6NIL - chains B and C of the 12 polymer chains in the assembly; structure by electron microscopy, 3.90 A resolution.

[Chain B]
Name: Core-binding factor subunit beta
Organism: Homo sapiens
UniProt: Q13951 (PEBB_HUMAN); residues 1-151 here = UniProt positions 1-151
Sequence (151 residues; each row starts with the number of its first residue):
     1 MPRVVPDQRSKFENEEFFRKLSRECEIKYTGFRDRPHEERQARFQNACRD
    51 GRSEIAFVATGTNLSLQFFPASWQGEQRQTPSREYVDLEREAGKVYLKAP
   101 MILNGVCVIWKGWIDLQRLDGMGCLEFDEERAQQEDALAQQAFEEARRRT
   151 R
Disordered / not traced: 1-2, 74-82
Curated features (UniProtKB/Swiss-Prot):
  - natural variant: P100 (P100A: In a breast cancer sample)
  - mutagenesis: R35 to R43 (Abolished ability to promote ubiquitination and degradation of APOBEC3F following interaction with HIV-1 Vif ...), E54 (E54K: Abolished ability to promote ubiquitination and degradation of APOBEC3F following interaction with HIV-1 Vif ...)
From the paper describing this entry:
  - mutagenesis - R35E/R43E, E54K: unchanged binding to A3G chimera

[Chain C]
Name: Virion infectivity factor
Organism: Human immunodeficiency virus 1
UniProt: chimeric construct of P12504, A0A346ARH7: residues 1-113 from P12504 (VIF_HV1N5) positions 1-113 (same numbers); residues 158-176 from A0A346ARH7 positions 158-176 (same numbers)
Sequence (138 residues; row label = number of the first residue in the row; note: 38 numbers in that range are skipped by the numbering (no residue carries them; nothing is unmodelled there)):
     1 MENRWQVMIVWQVDRMRINTWKRLVKHHMYISRKAKDWFYRHHYESTNPK
    51 ISSEVHIPLGDAKLVITTYWGLHTGERDWHLGQGVSIEWRKKRYSTQVDP
   101 DLADQLIHLHYFDE
   153 ASEGSQIKPPLPSVRKLTEDRWNK
Disordered / not traced: 153-157
Construct notes: linker (114, 153-157)
From the paper describing this entry:
  - conformationally variable residues (order/disorder transition, side-chain flip): R15, H80, R173 to K176
  - contacts within the chain: W79-W174 (hydrophobic contact)
  - mutagenesis - R15E, W79A/H80A: unchanged binding to A3Grh-hu
  - mutagenesis - K50E: decreased binding to A3Grh-hu

[How chain B and chain C interact]
Pairs across the interface (88; chain B residue first):
  F17(B) - W11(C)  hydrophobic
  F17(B) - D99(C)
  K20(B) - W11(C)
  K28(B) - E76(C)
  Y29(B) - H73(C)
  T30(B) - H73(C)
  T30(B) - T74(C)  hydrogen bond (side chain-backbone)
  T30(B) - G75(C)  hydrogen bond (side chain-backbone)
  T30(B) - E76(C)
  G31(B) - H73(C)
  G31(B) - T74(C)
  R33(B) - T74(C)
  R33(B) - G75(C)  hydrogen bond (side chain-backbone)
  R33(B) - E76(C)
  R33(B) - D78(C)
  C48(B) - W5(C)
  R49(B) - M1(C)
  R49(B) - E2(C)
  D50(B) - W5(C)
  S53(B) - W5(C)
  E54(B) - K50(C)  salt bridge
  E54(B) - L72(C)
  E54(B) - H73(C)
  A56(B) - H73(C)
  V58(B) - Q12(C)
  G61(B) - N175(C)  hydrogen bond (backbone-side chain)
  T62(B) - Q12(C)
  T62(B) - N175(C)
  N63(B) - W11(C)
  N63(B) - Q12(C)  hydrogen bond (backbone-backbone)
  N63(B) - H80(C)
  N63(B) - T170(C)  hydrogen bond (side chain-backbone)
  N63(B) - E171(C)
  N63(B) - D172(C)  hydrogen bond (backbone-side chain)
  N63(B) - N175(C)
  L64(B) - I9(C)  hydrophobic
  L64(B) - W11(C)  hydrophobic
  L64(B) - Q12(C)  hydrogen bond (backbone-side chain)
  S65(B) - I9(C)
  S65(B) - V10(C)  hydrogen bond (side chain-backbone)
  S65(B) - Q12(C)  hydrogen bond
  L66(B) - I9(C)  hydrophobic
  Q67(B) - Q6(C)
  Q67(B) - V7(C)
  Q67(B) - M8(C)
  Q67(B) - V10(C)
  Q67(B) - L72(C)
  F68(B) - W5(C)
  F68(B) - V7(C)  hydrophobic
  F69(B) - W5(C)
  F69(B) - Q6(C)  hydrogen bond (backbone-backbone)
  F69(B) - N48(C)
  F69(B) - Y69(C)  hydrophobic
  F69(B) - L72(C)  hydrophobic
  P70(B) - R4(C)
  P70(B) - W5(C)
  A71(B) - R4(C)  hydrogen bond (backbone-backbone)
  W73(B) - Q6(C)
  W73(B) - N48(C)
  W73(B) - P49(C)
  R83(B) - R4(C)
  E84(B) - R4(C)  salt bridge
  E84(B) - W5(C)
  V86(B) - W5(C)
  E89(B) - M1(C)
  A99(B) - V7(C)  hydrophobic
  P100(B) - V7(C)
  M101(B) - V7(C)  hydrophobic
  I102(B) - Y94(C)
  I102(B) - S95(C)
  I102(B) - T96(C)  hydrogen bond (backbone-side chain)
  I102(B) - Q97(C)  hydrogen bond (backbone-backbone)
  L103(B) - Q97(C)
  N104(B) - T96(C)
  N104(B) - Q97(C)  hydrogen bond (backbone-backbone)
  N104(B) - V98(C)
  N104(B) - D99(C)
  G105(B) - Y94(C)  hydrogen bond (backbone-side chain)
  G105(B) - T96(C)  hydrogen bond (backbone-side chain)
  A139(B) - K91(C)
  A139(B) - Y94(C)
  A142(B) - W89(C)
  F143(B) - W89(C)  hydrophobic
  F143(B) - V98(C)  hydrophobic
  F143(B) - L102(C)  hydrophobic
  A146(B) - L106(C)  hydrophobic
  R147(B) - L102(C)
  R151(B) - L109(C)  hydrogen bond (side chain-backbone)
Interface residues without a listed pair, chain B (52 interface residues in all): E15, F32, G51, S72, Y85, Q140, E145, R149, T150
Interface residues without a listed pair, chain C (44 interface residues in all): T47, D61, G71, R77, W79, L81, P100

[In short]
52 residues of chain B face 44 of chain C across their interface, with 18 hydrogen bonds and 2 salt bridges.
Among the polar pairs are E54(B)-K50(C), E84(B)-R4(C) and T30(B)-T74(C). The paper reports that K50E of chain
C reduces binding to A3Grh-hu; conformational variability at R15(C), H80(C) and R173(C); 5 substitutions were
tested in all.
Chain B is Core-binding factor subunit beta (Homo sapiens) and chain C is Virion infectivity factor (Human
immunodeficiency virus 1); the structure, cryoEM structure of the truncated HIV-1 Vif/CBFbeta/A3F complex, was
determined by electron microscopy.
